Entry 3PUX (X-ray diffraction, 2.30 A resolution); this record covers chains G and A of the 5 polymer chains in the assembly.

# Chain G
Molecule: Maltose transport system permease protein malG
Source organism: Escherichia coli
UniProt: P68183 (MALG_ECOLI); residue numbers follow UniProt; this construct covers 1-296
Sequence (296 residues; numbered 1 to 296; the number before each row is that of its first residue):
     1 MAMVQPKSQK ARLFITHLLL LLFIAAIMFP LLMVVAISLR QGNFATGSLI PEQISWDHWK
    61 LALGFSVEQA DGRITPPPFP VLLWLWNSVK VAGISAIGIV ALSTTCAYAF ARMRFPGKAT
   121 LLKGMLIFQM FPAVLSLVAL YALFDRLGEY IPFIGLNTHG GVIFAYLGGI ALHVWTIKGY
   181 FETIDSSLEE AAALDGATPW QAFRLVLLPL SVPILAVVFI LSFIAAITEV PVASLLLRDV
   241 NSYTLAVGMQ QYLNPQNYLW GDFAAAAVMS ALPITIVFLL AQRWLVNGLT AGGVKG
Disordered / not traced: 1, 7-8

# Chain A
Molecule: Maltose/maltodextrin import ATP-binding protein MalK
Source organism: Escherichia coli
Notes: EC 3.6.3.19
UniProt: P68187 (MALK_ECOLI); residue numbers follow UniProt; this construct covers 1-371
Sequence (381 residues; numbered 1 to 381; the number before each row is that of its first residue):
     1 MASVQLQNVT KAWGEVVVSK DINLDIHEGE FVVFVGPSGC GKSTLLRMIA GLETITSGDL
    61 FIGEKRMNDT PPAERGVGMV FQSYALYPHL SVAENMSFGL KLAGAKKEVI NQRVNQVAEV
   121 LQLAHLLDRK PKALSGGQRQ RVAIGRTLVA EPSVFLLDEP LSNLDAALRV QMRIEISRLH
   181 KRLGRTMIYV THDQVEAMTL ADKIVVLDAG RVAQVGKPLE LYHYPADRFV AGFIGSPKMN
   241 FLPVKVTATA IDQVQVELPM PNRQQVWLPV ESRDVQVGAN MSLGIRPEHL LPSDIADVIL
   301 EGEVQVVEQL GNETQIHIQI PSIRQNLVYR QNDVVLVEEG ATFAIGLPPE RCHLFREDGT
   361 ACRRLHKEPG VASASHHHHH H
Disordered / not traced: 1, 373-381
Sequence notes: expression tag (372-381)
Bound ions: Mg2+: Ser43, Gln82 (together with ADP)
Residues lining bound ligands:
  - ADP / beryllium trifluoride: Trp13, Val18, Pro37, Ser38, Gly39, Cys40, Gly41, Lys42, Ser43, Thr44, Gln82, Glu159, His192
  - ADP / beryllium trifluoride: Arg129, Ala133, Leu134, Ser135, Gly136, Gly137, Gln138, Asn163
UniProt features mapped onto this chain:
  - binding site (ATP): Gly36 to Ser43
From the paper describing this entry:
  - Mg2+ coordination: Ser43, Gln82

# Chain G / chain A interface
Contacting residue pairs (48):
  Ser187(G) with Ala85(A)
  Leu188(G) with Ala85(A); Leu86(A); Tyr87(A); Pro88(A)
  Glu190(G) with Arg47(A), salt bridge; Leu52(A); Phe81(A)
  Ala191(G) with Phe81(A), hydrophobic; Tyr87(A), hydrogen bond (backbone-side chain); Arg146(A)
  Ala192(G) with Tyr87(A), hydrogen bond (backbone-side chain)
  Ala193(G) with Ala73(A)
  Leu194(G) with Ala50(A); Pro72(A); Val77(A); Met79(A), hydrophobic; Phe81(A), hydrophobic
  Asp195(G) with Tyr87(A), hydrogen bond; Phe98(A); Gly99(A); Leu102(A); Arg146(A)
  Ala197(G) with Ala73(A); Leu102(A), hydrophobic
  Gln201(G) with Leu102(A)
  Leu205(G) with His89(A), hydrogen bond (backbone-side chain); Phe98(A), hydrophobic; Leu102(A), hydrophobic
  Val206(G) with His89(A); Phe98(A), hydrophobic
  Pro209(G) with His89(A)
  Leu210(G) with Pro88(A), hydrophobic; His89(A)
  Gly288(G) with Lys132(A), hydrogen bond (backbone-side chain)
  Leu289(G) with Pro88(A)
  Thr290(G) with Pro88(A)
  Ala291(G) with Pro88(A); Lys132(A)
  Gly292(G) with Pro131(A); Arg139(A)
  Gly293(G) with Ser83(A); Ala85(A), hydrogen bond (backbone-backbone); Leu86(A), hydrogen bond (backbone-backbone)
  Val294(G) with Ser83(A)
  Lys295(G) with Ser83(A), hydrogen bond (backbone-backbone); Tyr84(A); Asn163(A), hydrogen bond
Interface residues without a listed pair, chain G (23 interface residues in all): Gly196
Interface residues without a listed pair, chain A (25 interface residues in all): Gln82, Ala150

# Overview
Chain G and chain A form an interface of 23 and 25 residues respectively; the contacts include 9 hydrogen
bonds and 1 salt bridge. Polar pairs include Glu190(G)-Arg47(A), Ala191(G)-Tyr87(A) and Ala192(G)-Tyr87(A).
Chain A binds ADP / beryllium trifluoride. Curated annotation (UniProt) lists 8 ATP-binding residues on chain
A. The paper reports Mg2+ coordination by Ser43(A) and Gln82(A).
Chain G is Maltose transport system permease protein malG and chain A is Maltose/maltodextrin import
ATP-binding protein MalK, both from Escherichia coli; the structure, Crystal Structure of an outward-facing
MBP-Maltose transporter complex bound to ADP-BeF3, was determined by X-ray diffraction together with 3PUV,
3PUW and 3RLF from the same study.
